1LE5 - chains A and B of the 4 polymer chains in the assembly; structure by X-ray diffraction, 2.75 A resolution.

[Chain A]
Name: Nuclear factor NF-kappa-B p65 subunit
Organism: Mus musculus
Notes: fragment: p65 RHR
UniProtKB: Q04207 (TF65_MOUSE); residues 20-291 here = UniProt positions 20-291
Amino-acid sequence (274 residues; each row starts with the number of its first residue):
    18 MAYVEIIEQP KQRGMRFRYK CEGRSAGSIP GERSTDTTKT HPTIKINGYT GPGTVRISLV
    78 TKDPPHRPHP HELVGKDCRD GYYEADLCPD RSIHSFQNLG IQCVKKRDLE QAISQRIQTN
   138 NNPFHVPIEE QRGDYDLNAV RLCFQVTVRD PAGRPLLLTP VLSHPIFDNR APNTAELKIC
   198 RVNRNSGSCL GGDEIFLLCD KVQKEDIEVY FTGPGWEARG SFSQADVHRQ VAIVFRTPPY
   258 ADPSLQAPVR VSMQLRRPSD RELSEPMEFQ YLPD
Construct notes: cloning artifact (18-19)

[Chain B]
Name: Nuclear factor NF-kappa-B p50 subunit
Organism: Mus musculus
Notes: fragment: p50 RHR
UniProtKB: P25799 (NFKB1_MOUSE); residues 39-350 here = UniProt positions 39-350
Amino-acid sequence (313 residues; each row starts with the number of its first residue):
    38 MGPYLQILEQ PKQRGFRFRY VCEGPSHGGL PGASSEKNKK SYPQVKICNY VGPAKVIVQL
    98 VTNGKNIHLH AHSLVGKHCE DGVCTVTAGP KDMVVGFANL GILHVTKKKV FETLEARMTE
   158 ACIRGYNPGL LVHSDLAYLQ AEGGGDRQLT DREKEIIRQA AVQQTKEMDL SVVRLMFTAF
   218 LPDSTGSFTR RLEPVVSDAI YDSKAPNASN LKIVRMDRTA GCVTGGEEIY LLCDKVQKDD
   278 IQIRFYEEEE NGGVWEGFGD FSPTDVHRQF AIVFKTPKYK DVNITKPASV FVQLRRKSDL
   338 ETSEPKPFLY YPE
Construct notes: initiating methionine (38)
Cystine bridges: Cys116-Cys121

[How chain A and chain B interact]
Contacting residue pairs - 32 pairs, chain A then chain B:
  Cys197(A) with His304(B), hydrogen bond
  Arg198(A) with Glu265(B), salt bridge; Tyr267(B), hydrogen bond; Asp302(B), salt bridge; Val310(B)
  Val199(A) with Tyr267(B), hydrogen bond (backbone-side chain)
  Asn200(A) with Asp254(B), hydrogen bond; Arg255(B); Tyr267(B)
  Arg201(A) with Arg255(B)
  Glu211(A) with Arg252(B), salt bridge
  Phe213(A) with Arg252(B); Asp254(B); Tyr267(B), hydrophobic; Leu269(B), hydrophobic
  Leu215(A) with His304(B); Ala308(B), hydrophobic; Val310(B), hydrophobic
  Cys216(A) with His304(B), hydrogen bond (backbone-side chain)
  Asp217(A) with Arg305(B), salt bridge
  Asp243(A) with Arg252(B), salt bridge
  His245(A) with Val251(B); Leu269(B); Cys270(B), hydrogen bond (side chain-backbone); Phe307(B)
  Arg246(A) with Phe307(B)
  Val248(A) with His304(B), hydrogen bond (backbone-side chain); Arg305(B); Phe307(B), hydrophobic
  Ala249(A) with Leu269(B), hydrophobic
  Val251(A) with Arg252(B); Leu269(B), hydrophobic
Other interface residues (no listed pair), chain B (15 interface residues in all): Met253

[Summary]
Chain A and chain B form an interface of 16 and 15 residues respectively, with 7 hydrogen bonds and 5 salt
bridges. Polar contacts include Arg198(A)-Glu265(B), Arg198(A)-Asp302(B) and Glu211(A)-Arg252(B).
Chain A is Nuclear factor NF-kappa-B p65 subunit and chain B is Nuclear factor NF-kappa-B p50 subunit, both
from Mus musculus; the structure, Crystal structure of a NF-kB heterodimer bound to an IFNb-kB, was determined
by X-ray diffraction together with 1LE9 from the same study.
